Entry 3JB0 (electron microscopy, 2.90 A resolution); this record covers chains A and B of the 5 polymer chains in the assembly.

# Chain A
Name: Structural protein VP3
Organism: Bombyx mori cypovirus 1
UniProtKB: Q914N6 (Q914N6_CPVBM); residue numbers follow UniProt; this construct covers 1-1058
Amino-acid sequence (1058 residues; numbered 1 to 1058; the number before each row is that of its first residue):
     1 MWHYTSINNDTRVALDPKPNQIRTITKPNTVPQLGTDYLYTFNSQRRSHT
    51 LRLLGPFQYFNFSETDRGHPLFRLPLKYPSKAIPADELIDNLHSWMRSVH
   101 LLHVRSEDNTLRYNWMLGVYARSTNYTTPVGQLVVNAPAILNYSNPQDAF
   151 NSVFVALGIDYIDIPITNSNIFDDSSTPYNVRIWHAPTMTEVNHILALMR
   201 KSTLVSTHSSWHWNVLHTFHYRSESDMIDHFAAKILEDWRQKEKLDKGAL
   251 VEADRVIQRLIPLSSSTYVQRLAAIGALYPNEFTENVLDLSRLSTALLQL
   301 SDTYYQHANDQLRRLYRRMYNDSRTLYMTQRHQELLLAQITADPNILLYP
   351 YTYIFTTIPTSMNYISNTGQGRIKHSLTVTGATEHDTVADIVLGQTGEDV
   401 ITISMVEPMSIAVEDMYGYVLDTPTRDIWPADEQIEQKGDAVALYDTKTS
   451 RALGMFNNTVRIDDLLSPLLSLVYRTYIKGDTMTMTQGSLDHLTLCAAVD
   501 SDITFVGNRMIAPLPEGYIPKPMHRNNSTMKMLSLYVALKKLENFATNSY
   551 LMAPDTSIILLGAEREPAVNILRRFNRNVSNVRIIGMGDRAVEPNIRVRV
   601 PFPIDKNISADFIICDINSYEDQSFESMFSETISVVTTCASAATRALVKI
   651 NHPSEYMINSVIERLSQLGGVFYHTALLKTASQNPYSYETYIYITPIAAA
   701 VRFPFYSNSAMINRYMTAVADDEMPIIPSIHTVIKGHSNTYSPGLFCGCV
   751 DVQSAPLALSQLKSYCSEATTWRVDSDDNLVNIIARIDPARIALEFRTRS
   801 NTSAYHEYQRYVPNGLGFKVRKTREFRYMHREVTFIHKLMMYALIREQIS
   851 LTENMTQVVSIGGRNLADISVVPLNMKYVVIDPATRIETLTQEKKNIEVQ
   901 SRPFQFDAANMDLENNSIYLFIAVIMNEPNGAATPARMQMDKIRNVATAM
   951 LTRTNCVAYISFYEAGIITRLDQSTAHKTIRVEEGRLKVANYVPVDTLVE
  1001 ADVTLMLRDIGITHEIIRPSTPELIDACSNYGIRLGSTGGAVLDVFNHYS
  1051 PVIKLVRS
Not modelled in the structure: 1058
From the paper describing this entry:
  - binding site for the ligand GTP: Tyr59
  - catalytic residues: His208 (proposed by the authors, not directly observed)

# Chain B
Name: Capsid protein VP1
Organism: Bombyx mori cypovirus 1
UniProtKB: Q6TS43 (CAPSD_CPVBM); numbering as in UniProt (aligned over 1-1333)
Amino-acid sequence (1333 residues; each row starts with the number of its first residue):
     1 MHSTNNNSNKRNNEEKHKQPEIDSSANNGEGTSGTRAQTVGDTATEAGVR
    51 NETEAGASTRRQTDGTGLSGTNAKIATASSARQADVEKPADVTFTIENVD
   101 DVGIMQQKKPPTVVQSRTDVFNEQFANEALHPTTKVIFNGLDVNTEVQPL
   151 SDDFKQISDPKGYLTYSVKYEDQFTKKDKLRASEADDRIVGPTVNLFKYG
   201 AAVVNIDLNRDFFDTATGIDLTKGIPLVQDLLVPIGVTAGAEQSAEYVSG
   251 LLMVLFKVMTDNRLVIVGETTTPMSNTLSTVVNNVLRTTYHNNVGVNPAL
   301 LRDFTQVNWLNRDITNMLQQAGTKYGLGLTETRLDYVRLVKTIVGHALNI
   351 DHFAASVLNINLRALMEANVTADDRIKALQAHSMISTQFHGPNQGALRPE
   401 LAFDHDHIIRCLMLAAANYPRLEGIIVQINTGYVASANVIRPVSEKRYFP
   451 ENLEQNQSAARLVSAVKARASEADISSIHLAIAREVSPMFNVHELKKIAE
   501 SFEDPSSIVVVLEFILFALFFPTEFNRIKGDIQNVLLLFFSRWYPVEYGI
   551 FVQRGATYTINAAGEFEFSGRNEKWDQALYLSEHFPALFSDVPLAGANTI
   601 IAIMRLFTPQGFLRTDDLAIAANFPRASRNPQTYIPYTNQRGTVTNEFAS
   651 RFRTIVATLANVVNERAVQDDMQKATRSCTKQWLRHLETQFDNIAVAHTD
   701 HLSVVYATMSNFMLNFTNNFSGNHATFKPDQYVITSPEGSYKPIIERQGE
   751 TVDGLTIIDTSIVWPILCQCTYPLVRQSGKGVDAVSIMEEIVYPDPSTTL
   801 SQSLSVAQVLSKLTLPDAFINMILSGGDSVVMRTYQTEADDDLDEGIRMT
   851 TYDQYLSHIRERLHITNVPDPIYITGASTPDQIAASVQATHVAVVLYQSG
   901 VINGPASTYLRENEVLVVMPDYYDVVSRFANANLQMNNNRYHESVLEIAD
   951 IFDQADFIQTSDAVRQLRALMPTLSTSQIRHAIERIAQITDVDSTDYGKL
  1001 TLRFLGTLTRSLKMQNAQIRRIRPDGTVLRYDDQIDIEAFRWSRYFLDEL
  1051 QLRRLSVGLRLITNPRIARRFNGVRIMYLTDDDPDPDFVPDVPEGYVAVQ
  1101 YAHRLFSSSLANKRNRVTYTHPPTGMAYPSPTGRPHVHMTINERAGMSKL
  1151 VADNIIASVIKSNWVVDILDIEYTAEVMTPSEGYTQHVDAESIMTAPKGK
  1201 LFHLQFMDGLLRPEPSAFDPPASGEDMRLIYPLQPISVARSMRAIVNHNE
  1251 VDRPRGAVAPSSYEMDTGTLSRNGDLLYSPVANGQVGIPKLEVDHISFSN
  1301 VVSMMTANIRTGDDMAVERVNPDDVRAINIRNA
Not modelled in the structure: 1-134, 778-785

# How chain A and chain B interact
Residue-residue contacts (26):
  Glu64(A) with Glu647(B)
  Asn125(A) with Glu647(B)
  Thr127(A) with Asn639(B)
  Thr128(A) with Arg1331(B); Asn1332(B)
  Pro129(A) with Asn1329(B); Asn1332(B)
  Val130(A) with Asn1332(B)
  Gln132(A) with Asn1329(B), hydrogen bond
  Leu157(A) with Asn1332(B)
  Ile159(A) with Ala1333(B)
  Tyr161(A) with Ala1333(B), hydrophobic
  Arg200(A) with Arg629(B)
  Lys201(A) with Arg629(B), hydrogen bond (backbone-side chain)
  Ser202(A) with Arg629(B)
  Thr203(A) with Arg629(B); Asn630(B), hydrogen bond; Gln1034(B)
  Ser225(A) with Ala562(B); Ala563(B); Gly564(B)
  Asp229(A) with Ala563(B)
  Ser264(A) with Gln1034(B)
  Ser265(A) with Gln1034(B), hydrogen bond (backbone-side chain)
  Gln270(A) with Gln1034(B)
  Arg324(A) with Gln1034(B), hydrogen bond
Interface residues without a listed pair, chain A (27 interface residues in all): Tyr120, Asp160, Ile162, Asp163, Ser176, Arg292, Ser323
Interface residues without a listed pair, chain B (17 interface residues in all): Glu565, Thr615, Gln640, Asn723, Ile1035

# Overview
27 residues of chain A face 17 of chain B across their interface, with 5 hydrogen bonds. Polar contacts
include Gln132(A)-Asn1329(B), Lys201(A)-Arg629(B) and Thr203(A)-Asn630(B). From the paper: the catalytic
residue His208(A); a binding site for the ligand GTP at Tyr59(A).
Chain A is Structural protein VP3 and chain B is Capsid protein VP1, both from Bombyx mori cypovirus 1; the
structure, Atomic model of cytoplasmic polyhedrosis virus with GTP, was determined by electron microscopy
together with 3JAY, 3JAZ, 3JB1, 3JB2 and 3JB3 from the same study.
